8YP6 - chains a and g of the 20 polymer chains in the assembly; structure by electron microscopy, 4.70 A resolution (low resolution: residue-level contacts below are approximate; hydrogen-bond / salt-bridge calls are withheld).

# Chain a
Molecule: 16S rRNA
Organism: Mycolicibacterium smegmatis MC2 155
Sequence (1510 nucleotides; each row starts with the number of its first residue):
     9 UGGAGAGUUU GAUCCUGGCU CAGGACGAAC GCUGGCGGCG UGCUUAACAC AUGCAAGUCG
    69 AACGGAAAGG CCCUUUCGGG GGUACUCGAG UGGCGAACGG GUGAGUAACA CGUGGGUGAU
   129 CUGCCCUGCA CUUUGGGAUA AGCCUGGGAA ACUGGGUCUA AUACCGAAUA CACCCUGCUG
   189 GUCGCAUGGC CUGGUAGGGG AAAGCUUUUG CGGUGUGGGA UGGGCCCGCG GCCUAUCAGC
   249 UUGUUGGUGG GGUGAUGGCC UACCAAGGCG ACGACGGGUA GCCGGCCUGA GAGGGUGACC
   309 GGCCACACUG GGACUGAGAU ACGGCCCAGA CUCCUACGGG AGGCAGCAGU GGGGAAUAUU
   369 GCACAAUGGG CGCAAGCCUG AUGCAGCGAC GCCGCGUGAG GGAUGACGGC CUUCGGGUUG
   429 UAAACCUCUU UCAGCACAGA CGAAGCGCAA GUGACGGUAU GUGCAGAAGA AGGACCGGCC
   489 AACUACGUGC CAGCAGCCGC GGUAAUACGU AGGGUCCGAG CGUUGUCCGG AAUUACUGGG
   549 CGUAAAGAGC UCGUAGGUGG UUUGUCGCGU UGUUCGUGAA AACUCACAGC UUAACUGUGG
   609 GCGUGCGGGC GAUACGGGCA GACUAGAGUA CUGCAGGGGA GACUGGAAUU CCUGGUGUAG
   669 CGGUGGAAUG CGCAGAUAUC AGGAGGAACA CCGGUGGCGA AGGCGGGUCU CUGGGCAGUA
   729 ACUGACGCUG AGGAGCGAAA GCGUGGGGAG CGAACAGGAU UAGAUACCCU GGUAGUCCAC
   789 GCCGUAAACG GUGGGUACUA GGUGUGGGUU UCCUUCCUUG GGAUCCGUGC CGUAGCUAAC
   849 GCAUUAAGUA CCCCGCCUGG GGAGUACGGC CGCAAGGCUA AAACUCAAAG GAAUUGACGG
   909 GGGCCCGCAC AAGCGGCGGA GCAUGUGGAU UAAUUCGAUG CAACGCGAAG AACCUUACCU
   969 GGGUUUGACA UGCACAGGAC GCCGGCAGAG AUGUCGGUUC CCUUGUGGCC UGUGUGCAGG
  1029 UGGUGCAUGG CUGUCGUCAG CUCGUGUCGU GAGAUGUUGG GUUAAGUCCC GCAACGAGCG
  1089 CAACCCUUGU CUCAUGUUGC CAGCACGUUA UGGUGGGGAC UCGUGAGAGA CUGCCGGGGU
  1149 CAACUCGGAG GAAGGUGGGG AUGACGUCAA GUCAUCAUGC CCCUUAUGUC CAGGGCUUCA
  1209 CACAUGCUAC AAUGGCCGGU ACAAAGGGCU GCGAUGCCGU GAGGUGGAGC GAAUCCUUUC
  1269 AAAGCCGGUC UCAGUUCGGA UCGGGGUCUG CAACUCGACC CCGUGAAGUC GGAGUCGCUA
  1329 GUAAUCGCAG AUCAGCAACG CUGCGGUGAA UACGUUCCCG GGCCUUGUAC ACACCGCCCG
  1389 UCACGUCAUG AAAGUCGGUA ACACCCGAAG CCGGUGGCCU AACCCUUGUG GAGGGAGCCG
  1449 UCGAAGGUGG GAUCGGCGAU UGGGACGAAG UCGUAACAAG GUAGCCGUAC CGGAAGGUGC
  1509 GGCUGGAUCA
Disordered / not traced: 823-826

# Chain g
Molecule: 30S ribosomal protein S7
Organism: Mycolicibacterium smegmatis MC2 155
Reference sequence: A0QS97 (RS7_MYCS2); residues 1-156 here = UniProt positions 1-156
Amino-acid sequence (156 residues; numbered 1 to 156; the number before each row is that of its first residue):
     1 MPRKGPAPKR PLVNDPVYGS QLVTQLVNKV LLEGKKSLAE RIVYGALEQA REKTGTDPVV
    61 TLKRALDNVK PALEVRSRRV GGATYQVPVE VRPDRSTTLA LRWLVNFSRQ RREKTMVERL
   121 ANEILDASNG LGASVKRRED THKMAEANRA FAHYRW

# Chain a / chain g interface
Contacting residue pairs (87; chain a residue first):
  C914(a) - Arg3(g)
  C914(a) - Lys4(g)
  G915(a) - Arg3(g)
  C916(a) - Pro2(g)
  A917(a) - Arg3(g)
  C918(a) - Pro2(g)
  A919(a) - Arg76(g)
  A919(a) - Ser77(g)
  A919(a) - Trp156(g)
  A920(a) - Ser77(g)
  A920(a) - Arg95(g)
  G921(a) - Arg102(g)
  C922(a) - Glu33(g)
  C922(a) - Arg102(g)
  C922(a) - Asn106(g)
  G923(a) - Glu33(g)
  A1072(a) - Lys4(g)
  A1220(a) - Lys114(g)
  A1220(a) - Thr115(g)
  A1220(a) - Met116(g)
  A1220(a) - Arg119(g)
  U1221(a) - Val30(g)
  U1221(a) - Leu32(g)
  U1221(a) - Leu38(g)
  U1221(a) - Ile42(g)
  U1221(a) - Arg109(g)
  U1221(a) - Thr115(g)
  U1221(a) - Met116(g)
  G1222(a) - Lys35(g)
  G1222(a) - Leu38(g)
  A1271(a) - Lys35(g)
  G1272(a) - Lys35(g)
  G1272(a) - Ser37(g)
  G1272(a) - Leu38(g)
  C1273(a) - Ser37(g)
  C1273(a) - Leu38(g)
  C1273(a) - Arg41(g)
  C1274(a) - Arg41(g)
  U1279(a) - Lys114(g)
  C1280(a) - Glu113(g)
  C1280(a) - Lys114(g)
  C1280(a) - Arg119(g)
  U1327(a) - Met1(g)
  A1328(a) - Arg10(g)
  A1331(a) - Glu33(g)
  A1332(a) - Glu33(g)
  A1332(a) - Gly34(g)
  U1333(a) - Glu33(g)
  U1333(a) - Gly34(g)
  U1333(a) - Lys35(g)
  U1355(a) - Gly34(g)
  G1356(a) - Lys36(g)
  A1357(a) - Asn28(g)
  A1357(a) - Glu33(g)
  A1357(a) - Lys36(g)
  A1358(a) - Arg10(g)
  A1358(a) - Asn28(g)
  A1358(a) - Lys29(g)
  A1358(a) - Thr98(g)
  U1359(a) - Lys9(g)
  U1359(a) - Arg10(g)
  U1359(a) - Gln25(g)
  U1359(a) - Arg95(g)
  U1359(a) - Thr98(g)
  A1360(a) - Met1(g)
  A1360(a) - Pro2(g)
  A1360(a) - Ala7(g)
  A1360(a) - Pro8(g)
  A1360(a) - Lys9(g)
  A1360(a) - Arg10(g)
  A1360(a) - Arg95(g)
  C1361(a) - Pro2(g)
  C1361(a) - Gly5(g)
  C1361(a) - Pro6(g)
  C1361(a) - Ala7(g)
  C1361(a) - Arg76(g)
  C1361(a) - Arg92(g)
  G1362(a) - Pro2(g)
  G1362(a) - Arg3(g)
  G1362(a) - Gly5(g)
  G1362(a) - Pro6(g)
  U1363(a) - Pro2(g)
  U1363(a) - Arg3(g)
  U1364(a) - Arg78(g)
  U1364(a) - Trp156(g)
  C1365(a) - Arg79(g)
  C1366(a) - Arg79(g)
Interface residues without a listed pair, chain g (41 interface residues in all): Leu12, Leu31

# Overview
37 residues of chain a and 41 residues of chain g are in contact.
Chain a is 16S rRNA and chain g is 30S ribosomal protein S7, both from Mycolicibacterium smegmatis MC2 155;
the structure, Cryo-EM map of 30S ribosomal subunit in complex with MetAP1c of Mycobacterium smegmatis, was
determined by electron microscopy.
